3JBX - chains A and H of the 12 polymer chains in the assembly; structure by electron microscopy, 3.40 A resolution.

Chain A:
Molecule: V(D)J recombination-activating protein 1
Organism: Danio rerio
Notes: EC 3.1.-.-, 6.3.2.-
UniProtKB: O13033 (RAG1_DANRE); residues 271-1031 here = UniProt positions 271-1031
Chain sequence (764 residues; row label = number of the first residue in the row):
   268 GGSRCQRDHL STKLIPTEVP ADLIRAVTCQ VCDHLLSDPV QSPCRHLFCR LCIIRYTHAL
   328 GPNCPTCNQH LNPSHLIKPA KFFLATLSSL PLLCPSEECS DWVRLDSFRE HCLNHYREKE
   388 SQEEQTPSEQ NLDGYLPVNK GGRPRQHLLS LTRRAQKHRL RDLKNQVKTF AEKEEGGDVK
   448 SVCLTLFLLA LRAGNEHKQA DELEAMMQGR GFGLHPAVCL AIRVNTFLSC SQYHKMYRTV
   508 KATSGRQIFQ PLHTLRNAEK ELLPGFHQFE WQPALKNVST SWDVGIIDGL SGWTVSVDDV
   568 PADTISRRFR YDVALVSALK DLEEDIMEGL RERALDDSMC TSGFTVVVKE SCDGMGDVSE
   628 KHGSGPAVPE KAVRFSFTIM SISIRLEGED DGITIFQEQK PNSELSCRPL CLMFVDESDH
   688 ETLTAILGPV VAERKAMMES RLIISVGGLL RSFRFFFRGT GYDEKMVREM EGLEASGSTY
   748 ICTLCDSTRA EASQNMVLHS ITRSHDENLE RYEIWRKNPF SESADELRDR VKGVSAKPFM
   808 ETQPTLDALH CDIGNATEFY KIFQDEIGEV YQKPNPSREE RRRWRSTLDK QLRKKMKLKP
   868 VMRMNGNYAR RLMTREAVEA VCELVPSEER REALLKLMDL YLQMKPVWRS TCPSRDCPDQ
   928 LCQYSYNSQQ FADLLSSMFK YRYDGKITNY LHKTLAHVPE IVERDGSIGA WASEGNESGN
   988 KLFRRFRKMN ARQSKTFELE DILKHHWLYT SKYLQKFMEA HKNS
Unresolved in the structure: 268-479, 1030-1031
Differences from the reference sequence: expression tag (268-270)
Bound ions: Mg2+: Asp620, Glu984 (shared with 1 residue of chain G; 1 residue of chain J); Zn2+: Cys749, Cys752, His959, His964
From the paper describing this entry:
  - self-association interface (contacts with another copy of this molecule); pairs are residue here / residue on that copy: Arg860-Glu627
  - binding site for the 15-nt DNA strand (chain H): Pro913, Arg916, Ser917, Thr918, Asp923
  - conformationally variable residues (helix shift): Glu984

Chain H:
Molecule: 15-nt DNA strand
Sequence (15 nucleotides; numbered 1 to 15; the number before each row is that of its first residue):
     1 CACAGTGCTA CAGAC

Chain A / chain H interface:
Residue-residue contacts (20; chain A residue first):
  Lys667(A) with DC3(H), phosphate contact; DA4(H), salt bridge to the phosphate
  Asn669(A) with DA2(H), phosphate contact; DC3(H), sugar contact
  Ser670(A) with DC3(H), sugar contact; DA4(H), hydrogen bond to the phosphate
  Glu671(A) with DA4(H), sugar contact
  Leu672(A) with DA4(H), sugar contact
  Asn874(A) with DA2(H), base contact; DC3(H), base contact
  Arg877(A) with DA2(H), salt bridge to the phosphate
  Pro913(A) with DC1(H), base contact
  Arg916(A) with DC1(H), sugar contact; DA2(H), salt bridge to the phosphate
  Ser917(A) with DC1(H), hydrogen bond to the base
  Thr918(A) with DC1(H), hydrogen bond to the phosphate
  Asp923(A) with DC1(H), base contact
  Glu981(A) with DA2(H), base contact
  Ser985(A) with DA2(H), base contact
  Tyr1016(A) with DG5(H), phosphate contact
Other interface residues (no listed pair), chain A (16 interface residues in all): Asn492

Summary:
The interface between chain A and chain H involves 16 residues on one side and 5 on the other, with 3 hydrogen
bonds and 3 salt bridges. Polar pairs include Ser917(A)-DC1(H), Ser670(A)-DA4(H) and Thr918(A)-DC1(H). The
paper reports a binding site for the 15-nt DNA strand (chain H) at Pro913(A), Arg916(A) and Ser917(A) among
others; conformational variability at Glu984(A).
Chain A is V(D)J recombination-activating protein 1 (Danio rerio) and chain H is a 15-nt DNA strand; the
structure, Cryo-electron microscopy structure of RAG Signal End Complex (C2 symmetry), was determined by
electron microscopy (same publication as 3JBW and 3JBY).
